2QR0 - chains C and D of the 6 polymer chains in the assembly; structure by X-ray diffraction, 3.50 A resolution.

# Chain C (and D)
Protein: Vascular endothelial growth factor A
Source organism: Homo sapiens
Notes: chain D of this document is another copy of the same molecule, construct and numbering; everything in this record applies to it too
UniProtKB: P15692 (VEGFA_HUMAN); residues 13-109 here correspond to UniProt positions 39-135 (UniProt number = residue number + 26)
Chain sequence (97 residues; row label = number of the first residue in the row):
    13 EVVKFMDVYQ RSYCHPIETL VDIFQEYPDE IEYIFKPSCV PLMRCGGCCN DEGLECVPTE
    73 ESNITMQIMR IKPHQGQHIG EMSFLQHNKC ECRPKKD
Not modelled in the structure: 108-109 (chain D: fully traced)
Disulfide bonds: C26-C68, C57-C102, C61-C104

# Interface between chain C and chain D
Contacting residue pairs - 53 pairs, chain C then chain D:
  V14(C) - T77(D)
  V14(C) - Q79(D)
  V15(C) - T77(D)  hydrogen bond (backbone-backbone)
  V15(C) - M78(D)
  V15(C) - Q79(D)  hydrogen bond (backbone-backbone)
  K16(C) - Q79(D)
  F17(C) - K48(D)
  F17(C) - Q79(D)  hydrogen bond (backbone-side chain)
  F17(C) - M81(D)  hydrophobic
  F17(C) - I91(D)  hydrophobic
  V20(C) - P49(D)  hydrophobic
  V20(C) - V52(D)  hydrophobic
  Y21(C) - P49(D)  hydrophobic
  R23(C) - E30(D)  salt bridge
  R23(C) - P53(D)
  S24(C) - L32(D)
  S24(C) - P49(D)
  S24(C) - C51(D)  hydrogen bond (side chain-backbone)
  I29(C) - E30(D)
  E30(C) - R23(D)  salt bridge
  E30(C) - I29(D)
  L32(C) - S24(D)
  L32(C) - G58(D)
  L32(C) - G59(D)
  K48(C) - F17(D)
  P49(C) - V20(D)  hydrophobic
  P49(C) - Y21(D)  hydrophobic
  P49(C) - S24(D)
  P49(C) - N62(D)
  S50(C) - C60(D)
  S50(C) - N62(D)  hydrogen bond (backbone-side chain)
  C51(C) - S24(D)  hydrogen bond (backbone-side chain)
  C51(C) - G59(D)
  C51(C) - C60(D)  disulfide
  V52(C) - V20(D)  hydrophobic
  P53(C) - S24(D)
  G59(C) - L32(D)
  G59(C) - C51(D)
  C60(C) - S50(D)  hydrogen bond
  C60(C) - C51(D)  disulfide
  N62(C) - P49(D)
  N62(C) - S50(D)  hydrogen bond (side chain-backbone)
  I76(C) - V15(D)  hydrophobic
  T77(C) - V14(D)
  T77(C) - V15(D)  hydrogen bond (backbone-backbone)
  M78(C) - V15(D)
  M78(C) - V20(D)  hydrophobic
  Q79(C) - V15(D)  hydrogen bond (backbone-backbone)
  Q79(C) - K16(D)
  Q79(C) - F17(D)  hydrogen bond (side chain-backbone)
  I80(C) - V20(D)  hydrophobic
  M81(C) - F17(D)  hydrophobic
  I91(C) - F17(D)  hydrophobic
Also at the interface, not in a pair above, chain C (30 interface residues in all): H27, G58, E93
Also at the interface, not in a pair above, chain D (30 interface residues in all): H27, I76, I80, E93
Inter-chain disulfides: C51(C)-C60(D), C60(C)-C51(D)

# Overview
Chain C and chain D each contribute 30 residues to their interface, with 2 disulfide bonds, 11 hydrogen bonds
and 2 salt bridges. Polar contacts include R23(C)-E30(D), F17(C)-Q79(D) and S24(C)-C51(D).
Chain C and chain D are both Vascular endothelial growth factor A (Homo sapiens); the structure, Structure of
VEGF complexed to a Fab containing TYR and SER in the CDRs, was determined by X-ray diffraction.
